PDB entry 7UVA | X-ray diffraction, 1.98 A resolution | chains A and B of the 3 polymer chains in the assembly

# Chain A
Molecule: Lysine-specific demethylase 2A
Source organism: Mus musculus
Notes: EC 1.14.11.27
UniProtKB: P59997 (KDM2A_MOUSE); residue numbers follow UniProt; this construct covers 36-364
Chain sequence (330 residues; numbered 35 to 364; the number before each row is that of its first residue):
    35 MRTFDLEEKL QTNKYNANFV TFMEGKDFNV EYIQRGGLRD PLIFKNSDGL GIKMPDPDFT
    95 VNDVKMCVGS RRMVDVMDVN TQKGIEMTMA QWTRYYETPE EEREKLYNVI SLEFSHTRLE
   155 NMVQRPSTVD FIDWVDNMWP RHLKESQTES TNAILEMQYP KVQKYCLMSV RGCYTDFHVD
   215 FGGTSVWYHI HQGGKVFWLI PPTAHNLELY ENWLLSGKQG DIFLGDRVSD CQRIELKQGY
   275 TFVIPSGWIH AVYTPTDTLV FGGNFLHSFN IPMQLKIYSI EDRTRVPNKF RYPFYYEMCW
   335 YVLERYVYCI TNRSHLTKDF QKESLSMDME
Not modelled in the structure: 35
Differences from the reference sequence: initiating methionine (35); conflict Arg159 (Trp in P59997), Met202 (Ile in P59997)
Ion coordination: Fe ion: His212, Asp214, His284 (together with N-heptanoyl-N-hydroxy-beta-alanine)
Small-molecule neighbours: N-heptanoyl-N-hydroxy-beta-alanine (OH0): Asn142, Ile144, Tyr199, Leu201, Thr209, His212, Asp214, Phe215, Val220, Tyr222, Lys229, Phe231, His284, Val286, Asn298
UniProt features mapped onto this chain:
  - binding site (substrate): Thr209, Lys229
  - binding site (Fe cation): His212, Asp214, His284

# Chain B
Molecule: Lysine-specific demethylase 2A
Source organism: Mus musculus
Notes: EC 1.14.11.27
UniProtKB: P59997 (KDM2A_MOUSE); residues 450-517 here = UniProt positions 450-517
Chain sequence (69 residues; each row starts with the number of its first residue):
   449 MQVHLTHFEL EGLRCLVDKL ESLPLHKKCV PTGIEDEDAL IADVKILLEE LASSDPKLAL
   509 TGVPIVQWP
Not modelled in the structure: 449
Differences from the reference sequence: initiating methionine (449)
UniProt features mapped onto this chain:
  - cross-link: Lys505 (Glycyl lysine isopeptide (Lys-Gly) (interchain with G-Cter in SUMO2))

# How chain A and chain B interact
Pairs across the interface - 90 pairs, chain A then chain B:
  Val64(A) - Gly510(B)
  Val64(A) - Val511(B)
  Val64(A) - Pro512(B)
  Glu65(A) - Leu508(B)
  Glu65(A) - Gly510(B)
  Gln68(A) - Thr454(B)
  Gln68(A) - Phe456(B)
  Gln68(A) - Ala507(B)  hydrogen bond (side chain-backbone)
  Gln68(A) - Leu508(B)
  Gln68(A) - Thr509(B)  hydrogen bond
  Gln68(A) - Gly510(B)  hydrogen bond (side chain-backbone)
  Gln68(A) - Val511(B)  hydrogen bond (side chain-backbone)
  Arg69(A) - Phe456(B)
  Arg69(A) - Leu508(B)
  Gly70(A) - Phe456(B)
  Gly71(A) - Phe456(B)
  Arg73(A) - Phe456(B)
  Phe165(A) - Pro512(B)
  Phe165(A) - Gln515(B)
  Asp170(A) - Trp516(B)  hydrogen bond (backbone-side chain)
  Asn171(A) - Val514(B)
  Asn171(A) - Gln515(B)
  Asn171(A) - Trp516(B)
  Met172(A) - Val514(B)  hydrophobic
  Trp173(A) - Trp516(B)
  Arg175(A) - Trp516(B)
  Ser302(A) - Glu457(B)
  Phe303(A) - Thr454(B)
  Phe303(A) - Phe456(B)
  Phe303(A) - Glu457(B)
  Ile305(A) - Gly460(B)
  Pro306(A) - Glu459(B)
  Pro306(A) - Gly460(B)
  Pro306(A) - Cys463(B)  hydrophobic
  Leu309(A) - Cys463(B)
  Tyr330(A) - Lys467(B)
  Tyr330(A) - Leu468(B)  hydrophobic
  Tyr330(A) - Leu471(B)  hydrophobic
  Tyr330(A) - Lys475(B)
  Tyr330(A) - Lys476(B)
  Tyr330(A) - Cys477(B)  hydrophobic
  Glu331(A) - Cys477(B)
  Glu331(A) - Pro479(B)
  Cys333(A) - Leu464(B)  hydrophobic
  Cys333(A) - Leu468(B)
  Trp334(A) - Leu468(B)  hydrophobic
  Trp334(A) - Lys476(B)  hydrogen bond (side chain-backbone)
  Trp334(A) - Cys477(B)
  Trp334(A) - Val478(B)
  Trp334(A) - Pro479(B)
  Trp334(A) - Glu485(B)
  Trp334(A) - Ile489(B)  hydrophobic
  Tyr335(A) - Pro479(B)
  Tyr335(A) - Gly481(B)  hydrogen bond (side chain-backbone)
  Val336(A) - Leu464(B)  hydrophobic
  Leu337(A) - Leu461(B)  hydrophobic
  Leu337(A) - Leu464(B)  hydrophobic
  Leu337(A) - Leu468(B)  hydrophobic
  Leu337(A) - Leu488(B)
  Glu338(A) - Leu488(B)
  Arg339(A) - Val514(B)
  Arg339(A) - Gln515(B)  hydrogen bond (side chain-backbone)
  Arg339(A) - Trp516(B)
  Tyr340(A) - Leu453(B)  hydrophobic
  Tyr340(A) - Glu457(B)  hydrogen bond
  Tyr340(A) - Leu461(B)  hydrophobic
  Tyr340(A) - Ile513(B)  hydrophobic
  Tyr340(A) - Val514(B)  hydrophobic
  Val341(A) - Val492(B)  hydrophobic
  Cys343(A) - Ile513(B)
  Cys343(A) - Val514(B)  hydrophobic
  Ile344(A) - Leu495(B)  hydrophobic
  Ile344(A) - Ile513(B)  hydrophobic
  Thr345(A) - Leu495(B)
  Arg347(A) - Asp491(B)  salt bridge
  His349(A) - Ile482(B)
  His349(A) - Glu483(B)  hydrogen bond (backbone-backbone)
  His349(A) - Asp484(B)
  His349(A) - Ala487(B)
  His349(A) - Leu488(B)
  His349(A) - Asp491(B)  salt bridge
  Leu350(A) - Gly481(B)
  Leu350(A) - Glu483(B)
  Thr351(A) - Thr480(B)
  Thr351(A) - Gly481(B)  hydrogen bond (backbone-backbone)
  Thr351(A) - Glu483(B)
  Phe354(A) - Thr480(B)
  Phe354(A) - Gly481(B)
  Ser358(A) - Trp516(B)
  Asp362(A) - Pro517(B)
Other interface residues (no listed pair), chain A (41 interface residues in all): Trp168, Lys352
Other interface residues (no listed pair), chain B (43 interface residues in all): Val451, Val465, Leu499

# Overview
41 residues of chain A face 43 of chain B across their interface, with 11 hydrogen bonds and 2 salt bridges.
Polar pairs include Arg347(A)-Asp491(B), His349(A)-Asp491(B) and Gln68(A)-Ala507(B). Chain A binds
N-heptanoyl-N-hydroxy-beta-alanine.
Chain A is Lysine-specific demethylase 2A and chain B is Lysine-specific demethylase 2A, both from Mus
musculus; the structure, Crystal structure of KDM2A histone demethylase catalytic domain in complex with an
H3C36 peptide modified by ..., was determined by X-ray diffraction, deposited together with 7UV9.
